PDB entry 3DY3 | X-ray diffraction, 2.81 A resolution | chains O and U of the 28 polymer chains in the assembly

Chain O:
Protein: Proteasome component Y7
Organism: Saccharomyces cerevisiae
Notes: EC 3.4.25.1
Reference sequence: P23639 (PSA2_YEAST); the construct lacks a stretch of the UniProt sequence and is renumbered around it, so the offset changes along the chain: 4-102 = UniProt 1-99; 103-147 = UniProt 101-145; 148-200 = UniProt 147-199; 202-209 = UniProt 200-207; 2 more segments
Amino-acid sequence (250 residues; row label = number of the first residue in the row; note: 1 number in that range is skipped by the numbering (no residue carries it; nothing is unmodelled there); a row labelled like 21A-21B holds insertion residues (21A, then the next letters in order)):
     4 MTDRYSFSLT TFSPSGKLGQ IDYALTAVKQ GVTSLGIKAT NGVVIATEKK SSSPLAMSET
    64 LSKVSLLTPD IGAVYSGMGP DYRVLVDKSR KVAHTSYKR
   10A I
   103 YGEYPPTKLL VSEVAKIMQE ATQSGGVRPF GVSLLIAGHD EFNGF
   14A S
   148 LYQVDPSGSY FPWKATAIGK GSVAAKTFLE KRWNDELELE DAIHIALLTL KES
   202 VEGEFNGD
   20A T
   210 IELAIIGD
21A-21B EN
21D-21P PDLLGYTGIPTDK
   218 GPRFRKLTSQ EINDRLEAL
Curated features (UniProtKB/Swiss-Prot):
  - cross-link: Lys110 (Glycyl lysine isopeptide (Lys-Gly) (interchain with G-Cter in ubiquitin))

Chain U:
Protein: Proteasome component C7-alpha
Organism: Saccharomyces cerevisiae
Notes: EC 3.4.25.1
Reference sequence: P21243 (PSA6_YEAST); the construct lacks a stretch of the UniProt sequence and is renumbered around it, so the offset changes along the chain: 6-34 = UniProt 10-38; 35-143 = UniProt 40-148; 144-179 = UniProt 150-185; 186-218 = UniProt 199-231; 1 more segments
Amino-acid sequence (243 residues; numbered 6 to 240 plus 14 insertion-coded residues; 6 numbers in that range are skipped by the numbering (no residue carries them; nothing is unmodelled there); the number before each row is that of its first residue; a row labelled like 17A-17E holds insertion residues (17A, then the next letters in order)):
     6 AGYDRHITIF SPEGRLYQVE YAFKATNQT
   34A N
    35 INSLAVRGKD CTVVISQKKV PDKLLDPTTV SYIFCISRTI GMVVNGPIPD ARNAALRAKA
    95 EAAEFRYKYG YDMPCDVLAK RMANLSQIYT QRAYMRPLGV ILTFVSVDE
   14A E
   144 LGPSIYKTDP AGYYVGYKAT ATGPKQQEIT TNLENH
17A-17E FKKSK
18A-18D IDHI
   184 N
18G-18H EE
   18M S
   186 WEKVVEFAIT HMIDALGTEF SKNDLEVGVA TKD
   220 KFFTLSAENI EERLVAIAEQ D

Chain O / chain U interface:
Contacting residue pairs - 67 pairs, chain O then chain U:
  Asp6(O) with Arg126(U), salt bridge; Tyr128(U)
  Tyr8(O) with Ile12(U); Ala127(U), hydrophobic; Tyr128(U), hydrophobic
  Leu12(O) with Ile14(U), hydrophobic; Ala127(U), hydrophobic
  Gln23(O) with Ile14(U); Phe15(U), hydrogen bond (side chain-backbone)
  Tyr26(O) with Phe15(U), hydrophobic; Ser16(U); Pro17(U), hydrophobic; Gly19(U)
  Ala27(O) with Phe15(U), hydrophobic
  Thr29(O) with Pro17(U); Glu18(U)
  Ala30(O) with Gly19(U)
  Gln33(O) with Glu18(U)
  Ser55(O) with Tyr156(U)
  Pro57(O) with Lys161(U), hydrogen bond (backbone-side chain); Glu177(U)
  Leu58(O) with Phe17A(U), hydrophobic; Tyr160(U); Lys161(U), hydrogen bond (backbone-backbone); Ala162(U); Thr173(U); Leu176(U), hydrophobic
  Ala59(O) with Gly159(U); Tyr160(U), hydrophobic; Lys161(U)
  Met60(O) with Arg41(U); Gly159(U), hydrogen bond (backbone-backbone); Tyr160(U); Lys161(U)
  Thr63(O) with Tyr149(U); Val158(U); Gly159(U), hydrogen bond (side chain-backbone)
  Leu64(O) with Tyr156(U), hydrophobic; Tyr157(U); Val158(U), hydrophobic
  Met81(O) with Phe15(U), hydrophobic
  Pro83(O) with Gln121(U); Ala154(U); Gly155(U); Tyr156(U)
  Asp84(O) with Gln121(U)
  Arg86(O) with Ala117(U), hydrogen bond (side chain-backbone); Asn118(U); Gly155(U), hydrogen bond (side chain-backbone); Tyr157(U)
  Val87(O) with Asn118(U); Gln121(U)
  Asp90(O) with Lys114(U), salt bridge; Asn118(U)
  Gly127(O) with Arg126(U)
  Gly128(O) with Arg126(U); Ala127(U), hydrogen bond (backbone-backbone)
  Val129(O) with Gln125(U); Arg126(U)
  Arg130(O) with Thr13(U); Phe15(U); Leu21(U); Thr124(U), hydrogen bond (side chain-backbone); Gln125(U), hydrogen bond (backbone-backbone)
  Pro131(O) with Phe15(U)
  Phe132(O) with Gln125(U)
  Gly133(O) with Phe15(U)
Interface residues without a listed pair, chain O (32 interface residues in all): Met4, Ser56, Ala123
Interface residues without a listed pair, chain U (34 interface residues in all): Thr163

In short:
The interface between chain O and chain U involves 32 residues on one side and 34 on the other; the contacts
include 10 hydrogen bonds and 2 salt bridges. Polar pairs include Asp6(O)-Arg126(U), Asp90(O)-Lys114(U) and
Gln23(O)-Phe15(U).
Chain O is Proteasome component Y7 and chain U is Proteasome component C7-alpha, both from Saccharomyces
cerevisiae; the structure, Crystal structure of yeast 20S proteasome in complex with the epimer form of
spirolactacystin, was determined by X-ray diffraction together with 3DY4 from the same study.
